Entry 3O1U (X-ray diffraction, 1.54 A resolution); this record covers chains A and B of the 3 polymer chains in the assembly.

Chain A:
Molecule: Alpha-ketoglutarate-dependent dioxygenase AlkB
Source organism: Escherichia coli
Notes: EC 1.14.11.-; fragment: N-terminus 11 amino acid truncated AlkB to 216)
UniProt: P05050 (ALKB_ECOLI); residue numbers follow UniProt; this construct covers 12-216
Amino-acid sequence (206 residues; row label = number of the first residue in the row):
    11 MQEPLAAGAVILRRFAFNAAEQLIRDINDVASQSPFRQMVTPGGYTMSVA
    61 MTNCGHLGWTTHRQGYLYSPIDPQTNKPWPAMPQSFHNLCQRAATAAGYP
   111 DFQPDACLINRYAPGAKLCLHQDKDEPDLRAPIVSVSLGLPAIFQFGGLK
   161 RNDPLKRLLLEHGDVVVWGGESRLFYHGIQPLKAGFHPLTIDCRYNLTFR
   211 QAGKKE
Disordered / not traced: 11-12, 215-216
Construct notes: expression tag (11); engineered mutation Cys129 (Ser in P05050)
Ion coordination: Fe ion: His131, Asp133, His187 (together with succinic acid) (shared with MDV_8(B) of chain B)
Residues lining bound ligands: succinic acid (SIN): Leu118, Asn120, Tyr122, Leu128, His131, Asp133, Ser145, Phe154, Leu170, His187, Ile189, Arg204, Asn206, Thr208, Arg210
Curated features (UniProtKB/Swiss-Prot):
  - binding site (substrate): Trp69, Tyr76 to Tyr78, Asp135, Arg161
  - binding site (2-oxoglutarate): Asn120 to Tyr122, Arg204 to Arg210
  - binding site (Fe cation): His131, Asp133, His187
  - mutagenesis: Thr51 (T51A: Slightly reduced activity towards single-stranded DNA containing 1-methyladenine. Reduces affinity for undamaged DNA), Trp69 (W69A: Abolishes activity towards single-stranded DNA containing 1-methyladenine), Tyr76 (Y76A: Reduces affinity for damaged DNA and activity towards single-stranded DNA containing 1-methyladenine), Asp135 (D135A: Abolishes activity towards single-stranded DNA containing 1-methyladenine. Alters substrate specificity, so that the enzyme gains activity towards single-stranded DNA containing 1-methylguanine), Arg161 (R161A: No effect on enzyme activity. Decreases affinity for damaged DNA)
From the paper describing this entry:
  - binding site for the 12-nt DNA strand (chain B): Lys134, Asp135, Glu136, Arg210
  - mutagenesis - D135A, D135N, D135S: decreased catalytic activity on 1-meA

Chain B:
Molecule: 12-nt DNA strand
Sequence (12 nucleotides; row label = number of the first residue in the row):
     2 AGGTAAXAXCGT
Modified / non-standard residues: MDV ((7S,8S)-3-(2-deoxy-5-O-phosphono-beta-D-erythro-pentofuranosyl)-7,8-dihydro-3H-imidazo[2,1-i]purine-7,8-diol) at position 8; 2YR (2'-deoxy-N-(2-sulfanylethyl)cytidine 5'-(dihydrogen phosphate)) at position 10
Ion coordination: Fe ion: MDV_8 (together with succinic acid) (shared with His131(A), Asp133(A), His187(A) of chain A)

Interface between chain A and chain B:
Contacting residue pairs (31; chain A residue first):
  Thr51(A) - DA7(B)  hydrogen bond to the phosphate
  Thr51(A) - DA9(B)  sugar contact
  Pro52(A) - DA6(B)  phosphate contact
  Pro52(A) - DA7(B)  phosphate contact
  Gly53(A) - DA7(B)  hydrogen bond to the phosphate
  Tyr55(A) - DA9(B)  phosphate contact
  Tyr55(A) - 2YR_10(B)  sugar contact
  Met57(A) - MDV_8(B)  phosphate contact
  Met57(A) - DA9(B)  phosphate contact
  Met61(A) - MDV_8(B)  base contact
  Trp69(A) - MDV_8(B)  base contact
  Gly75(A) - DA6(B)  sugar contact
  Tyr76(A) - DA6(B)  hydrogen bond to the phosphate
  Tyr76(A) - DA7(B)  sugar contact
  Tyr76(A) - MDV_8(B)  base contact
  Tyr78(A) - MDV_8(B)  base contact
  Leu118(A) - MDV_8(B)  base contact
  Lys127(A) - 2YR_10(B)  salt bridge to the phosphate
  Leu128(A) - MDV_8(B)  base contact
  Leu128(A) - DA9(B)  phosphate contact
  Cys129(A) - MDV_8(B)  sugar contact
  Cys129(A) - DA9(B)  hydrogen bond to the phosphate
  Cys129(A) - 2YR_10(B)  covalent bond
  Leu130(A) - MDV_8(B)  base contact
  His131(A) - MDV_8(B)  base contact
  Gln132(A) - MDV_8(B)  base contact
  Asp133(A) - MDV_8(B)  base contact
  Lys134(A) - DT5(B)  phosphate contact
  Lys134(A) - DA6(B)  salt bridge to the phosphate
  Arg161(A) - DA9(B)  base contact
  Arg210(A) - MDV_8(B)  base contact
Also at the interface, not in a pair above, chain A (27 interface residues in all): Thr56, Ser58, Gln74, Asp135, Glu136, His187

Summary:
Chain A and chain B form an interface of 27 and 6 residues respectively; the contacts include 1 covalent bond,
4 hydrogen bonds and 2 salt bridges. Polar pairs include Thr51(A)-DA7(B), Gly53(A)-DA7(B) and Tyr76(A)-DA6(B).
The paper reports a binding site for the 12-nt DNA strand (chain B) at Lys134(A), Asp135(A) and Glu136(A)
among others; D135A, D135N and D135S of chain A reduce catalytic activity on 1-meA.
Here chain A is Alpha-ketoglutarate-dependent dioxygenase AlkB (Escherichia coli) and chain B is a 12-nt DNA
strand. Entry 3O1U (Iron-Catalyzed Oxidation Intermediates Captured in A DNA Repair Dioxygenase) was
determined by X-ray diffraction (same publication as 3O1M, 3O1P, 3O1R, 3O1S, 3O1T and 3O1V).
